4TUS - chains A and T of the 4 polymer chains in the assembly; structure by X-ray diffraction, 2.42 A resolution.

# Chain A
Protein: DNA polymerase beta
Organism: Homo sapiens
Notes: EC 2.7.7.7, 4.2.99.-
Reference sequence: P06746 (DPOLB_HUMAN); residues 10-335 here = UniProt positions 10-335
Sequence (326 residues; numbered 10 to 335; the number before each row is that of its first residue):
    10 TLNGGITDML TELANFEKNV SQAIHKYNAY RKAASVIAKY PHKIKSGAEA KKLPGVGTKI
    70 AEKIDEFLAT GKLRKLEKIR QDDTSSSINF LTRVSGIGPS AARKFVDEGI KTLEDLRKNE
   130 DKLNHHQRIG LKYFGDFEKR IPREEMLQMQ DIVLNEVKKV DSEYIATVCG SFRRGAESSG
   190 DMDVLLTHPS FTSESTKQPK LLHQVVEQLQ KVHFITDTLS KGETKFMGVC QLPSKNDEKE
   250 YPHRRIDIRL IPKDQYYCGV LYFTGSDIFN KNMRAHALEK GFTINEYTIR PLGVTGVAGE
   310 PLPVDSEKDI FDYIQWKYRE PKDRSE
Not modelled in the structure: 246
Swiss-Prot annotation at these positions:
  - region: Arg-183 to Asp-192 (DNA-binding)
  - active site: Lys-72 (Nucleophile)
  - binding site (K(+)): Lys-60, Leu-62, Val-65, Thr-101, Val-103, Ile-106
  - binding site (Na(+)): Lys-60, Leu-62, Val-65, Thr-101, Val-103, Ile-106
  - binding site (dATP): Arg-149, Ser-180, Arg-183, Gly-189, Asp-190
  - binding site (dCTP): Arg-149, Ser-180, Arg-183, Gly-189, Asp-190
  - binding site (dGTP): Arg-149, Ser-180, Arg-183, Gly-189, Asp-190, Asp-192
  - binding site (dTTP): Arg-149, Ser-180, Arg-183, Gly-189, Asp-190
  - binding site (Mg(2+)): Asp-190, Asp-192, Asp-256
  - modified residue: Lys-72 (N6-acetyllysine), Arg-83 (Omega-N-methylarginine), Arg-152 (Omega-N-methylarginine)
  - cross-link (Glycyl lysine isopeptide (Lys-Gly)): Lys-41 (interchain with G-Cter in ubiquitin), Lys-61 (interchain with G-Cter in ubiquitin), Lys-81 (interchain with G-Cter in ubiquitin)
  - natural variant: Leu-22 (L22P: Found in a gastric cancer sample; uncertain significance), Tyr-39 (Y39C: Found in a gastric cancer sample; uncertain significance), Gly-118 (G118V: Decreased DNA-directed DNA polymerase activity), Arg-137 (R137Q: Decreased function in base-excision repair), Arg-149 (R149I: Decreased DNA-directed DNA polymerase activity), Asp-160 (D160N: Found in a gastric cancer sample; uncertain significance), Cys-239 (C239R: Found in a gastric cancer sample; uncertain significance), Lys-289 (K289M: Found in a colon cancer sample; uncertain significance), Asn-294 (N294D: Found in a gastric cancer sample; uncertain significance), Glu-295 (E295K: Found in a gastric cancer sample; uncertain significance)
  - mutagenesis: Phe-25 (F25W: No effect on 5'-dRP lyase activity. Decreased ssDNA binding), His-34 (H34G: Decreased 5'-dRP lyase activity. Decreased ssDNA binding), Lys-35 (K35A: Decreased 5'-dRP lyase activity. Decreased ssDNA binding. Loss of 5'-dRP lyase activity; when associated with A-68 and A-72. Decreased ssDNA binding; when associated with A-68 and A-72 ...), Tyr-39 (Y39F: No effect on 5'-dRP lyase activity; Y39Q: Abolishes DNA polymerase and 5'-dRP lyase activity), Lys-41 (K41R: Abolishes ubiquitination; when associated with R-61 and R-81), Lys-60 (K60A: Decreased 5'-dRP lyase activity. Decreased ssDNA binding), Lys-61 (K61R: Abolishes ubiquitination; when associated with R-41 and R-81), Lys-68 (K68A: No effect on 5'-dRP lyase activity. Decreased ssDNA binding. Loss of 5'-dRP lyase activity; when associated with A-35 and A-72. Decreased ssDNA binding; when associated with A-35 and A-72 ...), Glu-71 (E71Q: No effect on 5'-dRP lyase activity. No effect on structure shown by circular dichroism. No effect on ssDNA binding), Lys-72 (K72A: Severely reduced 5'-dRP lyase activity. Does not affect ssDNA binding. Loss of 5'-dRP lyase activity; when associated with A-35 and A-68. Decreased ssDNA binding ...), Glu-75 (E75A: Slightly decreased 5'-dRP lyase activity. Decreased ssDNA binding. No effect on structure shown by circular dichroism), Lys-81 (K81R: Abolishes ubiquitination; when associated with R-41 and R-61), 5 further mutagenesis entries in UniProt
Ion coordination: Na+ site 1: Lys-60, Leu-62, Val-65 (shared with 1 residue of chain D); Na+ site 2: Thr-101, Val-103, Ile-106 (shared with 1 residue of chain P); Mn2+ site 1: Asp-190, Asp-192, Asp-256 (together with 0KX) (shared with 1 residue of chain P); Mn2+ site 2: Asp-190, Asp-192 (together with 0KX)
Ligand contacts: 0KX (2'-deoxy-5'-O-[(R)-hydroxy{[(R)-hydroxy(phosphonooxy)phosphoryl]amino}phosphoryl]cytidine): Arg-149, Gly-179, Ser-180, Arg-183, Ser-188, Gly-189, Asp-190, Asp-192, Tyr-271, Phe-272, Thr-273, Gly-274, Ser-275, Asp-276, Asn-279
Reported in the primary citation:
  - Mn2+ coordination: Asp-256
  - conformationally variable residues: Asp-256

# Chain T
Molecule: 16-nt DNA strand
Sequence (16 nucleotides; each row starts with the number of its first residue):
     1 CCCACGGCCC ATCACC
Ion coordination: Cisplatin Pt: DG6, DG7

# Interface between chain A and chain T
Contacting residue pairs (17):
  His-34(A) / DC5(T)  stacking on the base
  His-134(A) / DT12(T)  phosphate contact
  Leu-228(A) / DA11(T)  sugar contact
  Ser-229(A) / DC10(T)  phosphate contact
  Ser-229(A) / DA11(T)  sugar contact
  Lys-230(A) / DC10(T)  hydrogen bond to the phosphate
  Lys-230(A) / DA11(T)  hydrogen bond to the phosphate
  Gly-231(A) / DC10(T)  phosphate contact
  Glu-232(A) / DC10(T)  hydrogen bond to the phosphate
  Thr-233(A) / DC9(T)  phosphate contact
  Thr-233(A) / DC10(T)  hydrogen bond to the phosphate
  Lys-234(A) / DC9(T)  hydrogen bond to the sugar
  Lys-234(A) / DC10(T)  hydrogen bond to the phosphate
  Tyr-271(A) / DG6(T)  base contact
  Asn-279(A) / DG6(T)  base contact
  Lys-280(A) / DG6(T)  hydrogen bond to the base
  Arg-283(A) / DG6(T)  sugar contact
Also at the interface, not in a pair above, chain A (14 interface residues in all): Asn-133
Also at the interface, not in a pair above, chain T (8 interface residues in all): DG7, DC13

# In short
The interface between chain A and chain T involves 14 residues on one side and 8 on the other; the contacts
include 7 hydrogen bonds and 1 aromatic stacking contact. Polar contacts include Lys-280(A)/DG6(T),
Lys-234(A)/DC9(T) and Lys-230(A)/DC10(T). Bound to chain A: compound 0KX. The paper reports Mn2+ coordination
by Asp-256(A); conformational variability at Asp-256(A).
Chain A is DNA polymerase beta (Homo sapiens) and chain T is a 16-nt DNA strand; the structure, Human DNA
polymerase beta inserting dCMPNPP opposite the 5'G of cisplatin crosslinked Gs (Pt-GG2) WITH MANGANESE ...,
was determined by X-ray diffraction (same publication as 4TUP, 4TUQ and 4TUR).
